Entry 3M2L (X-ray diffraction, 2.10 A resolution); this record covers chains C and D of the 7 polymer chains in the assembly.

[Chain C (and D)]
Protein: Alpha-hemolysin
From: Staphylococcus aureus
Notes: chain D of this document is another copy of the same molecule, construct and numbering; everything in this record applies to it too
UniProtKB: P09616 (HLA_STAAU); residues 1-293 here correspond to UniProt positions 27-319 (UniProt number = residue number + 26)
Amino-acid sequence (294 residues; numbered 0 to 293; the number before each row is that of its first residue; numbering starts at 0):
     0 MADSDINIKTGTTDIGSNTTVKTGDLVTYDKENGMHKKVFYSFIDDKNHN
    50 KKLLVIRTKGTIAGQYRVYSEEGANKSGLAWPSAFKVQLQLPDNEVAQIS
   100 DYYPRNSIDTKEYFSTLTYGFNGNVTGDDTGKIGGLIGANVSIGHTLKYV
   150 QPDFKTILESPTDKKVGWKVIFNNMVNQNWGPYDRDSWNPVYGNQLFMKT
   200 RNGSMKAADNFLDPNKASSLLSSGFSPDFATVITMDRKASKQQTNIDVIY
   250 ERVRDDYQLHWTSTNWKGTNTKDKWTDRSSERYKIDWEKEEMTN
Unresolved in the structure: 0
Construct notes: initiating methionine (0); engineered mutation Phe-113 (Met139 in P09616)

[Chain C / chain D interface]
Contacting residue pairs (140):
  Ala-1(C) / Tyr-102(D)
  Asp-2(C) / Arg-56(D)  salt bridge
  Asp-4(C) / Asp-100(D)
  Asp-4(C) / Tyr-102(D)
  Asp-4(C) / Arg-104(D)  hydrogen bond (backbone-side chain)
  Ile-5(C) / Val-54(D)  hydrophobic
  Ile-5(C) / Asp-100(D)
  Asn-6(C) / Asp-13(D)
  Asn-6(C) / Ile-14(D)  hydrogen bond (backbone-backbone)
  Asn-6(C) / Asp-100(D)
  Ile-7(C) / Asp-13(D)
  Ile-7(C) / Ile-14(D)
  Ile-7(C) / Ile-43(D)  hydrophobic
  Ile-7(C) / Val-54(D)  hydrophobic
  Lys-8(C) / Asp-13(D)
  Lys-8(C) / Ile-14(D)  hydrogen bond (backbone-backbone)
  Thr-11(C) / Ile-14(D)
  Thr-11(C) / Val-20(D)
  Thr-12(C) / Thr-22(D)
  Thr-12(C) / Phe-39(D)
  Thr-12(C) / Ser-41(D)
  Thr-12(C) / Arg-56(D)  hydrogen bond
  Ile-14(C) / Thr-22(D)
  Ile-14(C) / Phe-39(D)  hydrophobic
  Asn-47(C) / Val-20(D)
  Asn-47(C) / Lys-21(D)
  Asn-47(C) / Thr-22(D)  hydrogen bond (backbone-backbone)
  His-48(C) / Thr-22(D)  hydrogen bond
  His-48(C) / Gly-23(D)  hydrogen bond (side chain-backbone)
  His-48(C) / Asp-24(D)  salt bridge
  His-48(C) / Phe-39(D)
  Asn-49(C) / Thr-22(D)  hydrogen bond (backbone-backbone)
  Asn-49(C) / Gly-23(D)
  Asn-49(C) / Asp-24(D)  hydrogen bond (side chain-backbone)
  Asn-49(C) / Leu-25(D)
  Asn-49(C) / Tyr-40(D)
  Lys-50(C) / Asp-24(D)  hydrogen bond (side chain-backbone)
  Gln-97(C) / Val-26(D)  hydrogen bond (side chain-backbone)
  Ile-98(C) / Val-26(D)
  Ile-98(C) / His-35(D)  hydrogen bond (backbone-side chain)
  Ser-99(C) / Asp-24(D)  hydrogen bond
  Ser-99(C) / Val-26(D)
  Ser-99(C) / His-35(D)
  Ser-99(C) / Lys-37(D)  hydrogen bond
  Asp-100(C) / Lys-37(D)
  Asp-100(C) / Lys-58(D)  salt bridge
  Tyr-101(C) / His-35(D)  hydrogen bond
  Tyr-101(C) / Gly-59(D)
  Tyr-101(C) / Thr-60(D)  hydrogen bond (side chain-backbone)
  Arg-104(C) / Lys-58(D)
  Arg-104(C) / Ser-225(D)
  Asn-105(C) / Ser-222(D)
  Asn-105(C) / Gly-223(D)  hydrogen bond (side chain-backbone)
  Ile-107(C) / Pro-151(D)  hydrophobic
  Ile-107(C) / Asp-152(D)
  Ile-107(C) / Phe-153(D)
  Ile-107(C) / Thr-155(D)
  Ile-107(C) / Leu-219(D)  hydrophobic
  Asp-108(C) / Pro-151(D)
  Asp-108(C) / Asp-152(D)  hydrogen bond (backbone-backbone)
  Thr-109(C) / Val-149(D)
  Thr-109(C) / Gln-150(D)
  Thr-109(C) / Pro-151(D)
  Lys-110(C) / Val-149(D)
  Lys-110(C) / Gln-150(D)  hydrogen bond (side chain-backbone)
  Lys-110(C) / Pro-151(D)
  Lys-110(C) / Asp-152(D)  salt bridge
  Lys-110(C) / Asn-173(D)  hydrogen bond
  Lys-110(C) / Val-175(D)
  Lys-110(C) / Pro-181(D)
  Glu-111(C) / Lys-147(D)  salt bridge
  Glu-111(C) / Tyr-148(D)
  Glu-111(C) / Val-149(D)
  Tyr-112(C) / Leu-146(D)
  Tyr-112(C) / Lys-147(D)
  Tyr-112(C) / Tyr-148(D)  hydrogen bond (backbone-backbone)
  Tyr-112(C) / Gln-150(D)
  Tyr-112(C) / Gly-180(D)
  Tyr-112(C) / Pro-181(D)
  Phe-113(C) / Leu-146(D)
  Phe-113(C) / Lys-147(D)
  Ser-114(C) / His-144(D)
  Ser-114(C) / Thr-145(D)
  Ser-114(C) / Leu-146(D)  hydrogen bond (backbone-backbone)
  Thr-115(C) / His-144(D)
  Thr-115(C) / Thr-145(D)  hydrogen bond
  Leu-116(C) / Ile-142(D)
  Leu-116(C) / Gly-143(D)
  Leu-116(C) / His-144(D)  hydrogen bond (backbone-backbone)
  Thr-117(C) / Ile-142(D)
  Thr-117(C) / Gly-143(D)
  Tyr-118(C) / Ser-141(D)
  Tyr-118(C) / Ile-142(D)  hydrogen bond (backbone-backbone)
  Gly-119(C) / Val-140(D)
  Phe-120(C) / Asn-139(D)
  Phe-120(C) / Val-140(D)  hydrogen bond (backbone-backbone)
  Asn-121(C) / Ala-138(D)
  Asn-121(C) / Asn-139(D)
  Gly-122(C) / Gly-137(D)
  Gly-122(C) / Ala-138(D)  hydrogen bond (backbone-backbone)
  Asn-123(C) / Leu-135(D)
  Asn-123(C) / Ile-136(D)
  Asn-123(C) / Gly-137(D)
  Val-124(C) / Leu-135(D)
  Val-124(C) / Ile-136(D)  hydrogen bond (backbone-backbone)
  Thr-125(C) / Gly-134(D)
  Thr-125(C) / Leu-135(D)
  Gly-126(C) / Gly-133(D)
  Gly-126(C) / Gly-134(D)  hydrogen bond (backbone-backbone)
  Asp-127(C) / Ile-132(D)
  Asp-128(C) / Gly-130(D)
  Asp-128(C) / Lys-131(D)  salt bridge
  Asp-128(C) / Ile-132(D)  hydrogen bond (backbone-backbone)
  Thr-129(C) / Lys-131(D)
  His-144(C) / Gly-180(D)  hydrogen bond (side chain-backbone)
  Leu-146(C) / Val-175(D)  hydrophobic
  Leu-146(C) / Asn-178(D)
  Leu-146(C) / Pro-181(D)  hydrophobic
  Tyr-148(C) / Asn-178(D)  hydrogen bond
  Gln-150(C) / Asn-178(D)
  Lys-154(C) / Asn-214(D)  hydrogen bond (side chain-backbone)
  Lys-154(C) / Ala-216(D)
  Ile-156(C) / Ser-218(D)
  Ile-156(C) / Ser-222(D)
  Leu-157(C) / Ser-222(D)
  Leu-157(C) / Ser-225(D)
  Ser-159(C) / Ala-62(D)
  Ser-159(C) / Ser-221(D)
  Ser-159(C) / Ser-222(D)  hydrogen bond (side chain-backbone)
  Pro-160(C) / Tyr-28(D)
  Pro-160(C) / His-35(D)
  Pro-160(C) / Thr-60(D)
  Thr-161(C) / Tyr-28(D)
  Thr-161(C) / His-35(D)
  Asp-162(C) / Val-26(D)
  Asp-162(C) / Tyr-28(D)
  Asp-162(C) / His-35(D)
  Lys-168(C) / Asn-214(D)  hydrogen bond
  Asp-183(C) / Lys-215(D)  salt bridge
  Asp-185(C) / Lys-215(D)  salt bridge
Interface residues without a listed pair, chain C (65 interface residues in all): Ser-106, Glu-158, Ile-170, Asn-172, Arg-184, Thr-233, Lys-271
Interface residues without a listed pair, chain D (75 interface residues in all): Gly-15, Ser-16, Thr-19, Gly-63, Tyr-101, Val-169, Met-174, Trp-179, Asp-212, Asp-227, Val-231

[In short]
65 residues of chain C face 75 of chain D across their interface, with 35 hydrogen bonds and 8 salt bridges.
Polar pairs include Asp-2(C)/Arg-56(D), His-48(C)/Asp-24(D) and Asp-100(C)/Lys-58(D).
Chain C and chain D are both Alpha-hemolysin (Staphylococcus aureus); the structure, Crystal structure of the
M113F mutant of alpha-hemolysin, was determined by X-ray diffraction, deposited together with 3M3R, 3M4D and
3M4E.
